7ZRH - chains D and B of the 4 polymer chains in the assembly; structure by electron microscopy, 3.40 A resolution.

Chain D:
Name: Potassium-transporting ATPase KdpF subunit
Organism: Escherichia coli
UniProt: P36937 (KDPF_ECOLI); residues 1-27 here = UniProt positions 1-27
Sequence (27 residues; each row starts with the number of its first residue):
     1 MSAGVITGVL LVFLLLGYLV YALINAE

Chain B:
Name: Potassium-transporting ATPase ATP-binding subunit
Organism: Escherichia coli
Notes: EC 7.2.2.6
UniProt: P03960 (KDPB_ECOLI); residues 1-682 here = UniProt positions 1-682
Sequence (682 residues; each row starts with the number of its first residue):
     1 MSRKQLALFE PTLVVQALKE AVKKLNPQAQ WRNPVMFIVW IGSLLTTCIS IAMASGAMPG
    61 NALFSAAISG WLWITVLFAN FAEALAEGRS KAQANSLKGV KKTAFARKLR EPKYGAAADK
   121 VPADQLRKGD IVLVEAGDII PCDGEVIEGG ASVDESAITG ESAPVIRESG GDFASVTGGT
   181 RILSDWLVIE CSVNPGETFL DRMIAMVEGA QRRKTPNEIA LTILLIALTI VFLLATATLW
   241 PFSAWGGNAV SVTVLVALLV CLIPTTIGGL LSAIGVAGMS RMLGANVIAT SGRAVEAAGD
   301 VDVLLLNKTG TITLGNRQAS EFIPAQGVDE KTLADAAQLA SLADETPEGR SIVILAKQRF
   361 NLRERDVQSL HATFVPFTAQ SRMSGINIDN RMIRKGSVDA IRRHVEANGG HFPTDVDQKV
   421 DQVARQGATP LVVVEGSRVL GVIALKDIVK GGIKERFAQL RKMGIKTVMI TGDNRLTAAA
   481 IAAEAGVDDF LAEATPEAKL ALIRQYQAEG RLVAMTGDGT NDAPALAQAD VAVAMNSGTQ
   541 AAKEAGNMVD LDSNPTKLIE VVHIGKQMLM TRGSLTTFSI ANDVAKYFAI IPAAFAATYP
   601 QLNALNIMCL HSPDSAILSA VIFNALIIVF LIPLALKGVS YKPLTASAML RRNLWIYGLG
   661 GLLVPFIGIK VIDLLLTVCG LV
Disordered / not traced: 1-6
Modified positions: Ser162 (phosphoserine; SEP)
Sequence notes: engineered mutation Asn307 (Asp in P03960)
Ion coordination: K+: Cys261, Asp583
What the authors report for this chain:
  - post-translational modification sites: Ser162
  - mutagenesis - D307N: abolished catalytic activity (citing earlier work)

Interface between chain D and chain B:
Pairs across the interface (22):
  Val5(D) - Trp240(B)  hydrophobic
  Leu11(D) - Leu45(B)  hydrophobic
  Val12(D) - Ala237(B)  hydrophobic
  Leu15(D) - Ile38(B)  hydrophobic
  Leu15(D) - Ile41(B)  hydrophobic
  Leu16(D) - Ile230(B)  hydrophobic
  Tyr18(D) - Trp31(B)  hydrogen bond (side chain-backbone)
  Tyr18(D) - Pro34(B)
  Tyr18(D) - Phe37(B)  hydrophobic
  Leu19(D) - Pro34(B)  hydrophobic
  Leu19(D) - Ile38(B)  hydrophobic
  Leu19(D) - Ile226(B)
  Leu19(D) - Thr229(B)
  Leu19(D) - Ile230(B)  hydrophobic
  Leu19(D) - Leu233(B)  hydrophobic
  Ala22(D) - Pro34(B)  hydrophobic
  Ala22(D) - Ile226(B)  hydrophobic
  Leu23(D) - Ile223(B)
  Leu23(D) - Ile226(B)  hydrophobic
  Glu27(D) - Arg32(B)
  Glu27(D) - Lys214(B)
  Glu27(D) - Ile219(B)
Interface residues without a listed pair, chain D (14 interface residues in all): Met1, Val20, Tyr21, Ala26
Interface residues without a listed pair, chain B (19 interface residues in all): Asn33, Ala227, Leu234

Summary:
14 residues of chain D and 19 residues of chain B are in contact, with 1 hydrogen bond. The hydrogen-bonded
pair is Tyr18(D)-Trp31(B). Cys261(B) and Asp583(B) coordinate K+. The paper reports that D307N of chain B
abolishes catalytic activity; a modification site at Ser162(B).
Chain D is Potassium-transporting ATPase KdpF subunit and chain B is Potassium-transporting ATPase ATP-binding
subunit, both from Escherichia coli; the structure, Cryo-EM structure of the KdpFABC complex in a
nucleotide-free E1 conformation loaded with K+, was determined by electron microscopy together with 7ZRD,
7ZRE, 7ZRG, 7ZRI, 7ZRJ, 7ZRK, 7ZRL and 7ZRM from the same study.
